Entry 4X0K (X-ray diffraction, 2.04 A resolution); this record covers chains H and L.

== Chain H ==
Protein: Fab fragment heavy chain
Organism: Homo sapiens
Notes: antibody fragment or engineered binder
Sequence (242 residues; each row starts with the number of its first residue; note: 17 numbers in that range are skipped by the numbering (no residue carries them; nothing is unmodelled there); a row labelled like 35A-35B holds insertion residues (35A, then the next letters in order)):
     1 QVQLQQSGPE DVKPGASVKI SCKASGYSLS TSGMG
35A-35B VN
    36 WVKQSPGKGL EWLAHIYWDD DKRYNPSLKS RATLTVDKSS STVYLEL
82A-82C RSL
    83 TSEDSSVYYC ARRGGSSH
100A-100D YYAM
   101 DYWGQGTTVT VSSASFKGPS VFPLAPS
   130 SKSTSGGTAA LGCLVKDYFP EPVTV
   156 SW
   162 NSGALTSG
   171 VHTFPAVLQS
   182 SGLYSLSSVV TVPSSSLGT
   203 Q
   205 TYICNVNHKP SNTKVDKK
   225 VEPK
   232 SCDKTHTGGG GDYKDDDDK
Not modelled in the structure: 130-134, 243-250
Disulfides: Cys22-Cys92, Cys142-Cys208

== Chain L ==
Protein: Fab fragment light chain
Organism: Homo sapiens
Notes: antibody fragment or engineered binder
Sequence (234 residues; numbered 0 to 228 plus 5 insertion-coded residues; the number before each row is that of its first residue; a row labelled like 27A-27E holds insertion residues (27A, then the next letters in order); numbering starts at 0):
     0 KDIVMTQTPS SLPVSLGDQA SISCRSSQ
27A-27E SIVHS
    28 NGNTYLEWYL QKPGQSPKLL IYKVSNRFSG VPDRFSGSGS GTDFTLKISR VEAEDLGIYY
    88 CFQGSLVPPT FGAGTKLELK RGAAAPSVFI FPPSDEQLKS GTASVVCLLN NFYPREAKVQ
   148 WKVDNALQSG NSQESVTEQD SKDSTYSLSS TLTLSKADYE KHKVYACEVT HQGLSSPVTK
   208 SFNRGECGGG GHHHHHHHHH H
Not modelled in the structure: 215-218, 225-228
Disulfides: Cys23-Cys88, Cys134-Cys194

== Chain H / chain L interface ==
Contacting residue pairs (84; chain H residue first):
  Val37(H) with Phe98(L), hydrophobic
  Gln39(H) with Gln38(L), hydrogen bond; Tyr87(L), hydrogen bond
  Leu45(H) with Tyr87(L), hydrophobic; Phe98(L)
  Trp47(H) with Pro95(L), hydrophobic; Pro96(L)
  Tyr91(H) with Gln38(L), hydrogen bond; Gln42(L); Ser43(L)
  Ser99(H) with Tyr49(L)
  His100(H) with Tyr49(L); Phe55(L)
  Tyr100A(H) with Asn30(L); Tyr32(L); Glu34(L); Tyr49(L), hydrophobic; Lys50(L)
  Ala100C(H) with Glu34(L); Tyr36(L); Leu46(L), hydrophobic; Tyr49(L), hydrophobic
  Met100D(H) with Glu34(L); Tyr36(L), hydrogen bond (backbone-side chain); Leu46(L); Phe89(L), hydrophobic; Phe98(L), hydrophobic
  Asp101(H) with Phe55(L)
  Trp103(H) with Tyr36(L); Pro44(L)
  Gly104(H) with Ser43(L), hydrogen bond (backbone-side chain)
  Gln105(H) with Ser43(L)
  Phe122(H) with Ser121(L); Gln124(L)
  Pro123(H) with Ser121(L); Glu123(L)
  Leu124(H) with Phe118(L), hydrophobic; Val133(L), hydrophobic
  Ala125(H) with Phe118(L)
  Ala139(H) with Phe116(L), hydrophobic; Phe118(L)
  Leu143(H) with Ser131(L)
  Lys145(H) with Gln124(L); Ser131(L)
  His172(H) with Asn137(L), hydrogen bond; Asn138(L); Ser174(L), hydrogen bond
  Phe174(H) with Leu135(L), hydrophobic; Ser162(L); Thr164(L); Ser174(L); Leu175(L); Ser176(L)
  Pro175(H) with Ser162(L), hydrogen bond (backbone-side chain); Val163(L)
  Val177(H) with Gln160(L); Glu161(L)
  Leu178(H) with Gln160(L), hydrogen bond (backbone-side chain)
  Gln179(H) with Gln160(L)
  Val190(H) with Leu135(L), hydrophobic
  Thr192(H) with Asn137(L)
  Lys221(H) with Glu123(L), salt bridge
  Cys233(H) with Cys214(L), hydrogen bond
  Asp234(H) with Cys214(L)
  Lys235(H) with Glu213(L), salt bridge; Cys214(L), hydrogen bond (backbone-backbone); His219(L), hydrogen bond
  Thr236(H) with Ile117(L); Ser208(L)
  His237(H) with Thr206(L); Lys207(L); Ser208(L), hydrogen bond (backbone-backbone)
  Thr238(H) with Thr206(L); Lys207(L), hydrogen bond
  Gly239(H) with Val205(L); Thr206(L), hydrogen bond (backbone-backbone)
  Gly240(H) with Pro204(L)
  Gly241(H) with Ser202(L), hydrogen bond (backbone-side chain); Ser203(L), hydrogen bond (backbone-side chain); Pro204(L), hydrogen bond (backbone-backbone); Val205(L)
  Gly242(H) with Leu201(L); Ser202(L); Ser203(L)
Other interface residues (no listed pair), chain H (49 interface residues in all): Gly44, Glu46, Asn60, Tyr100B, Gly106, Thr137, Leu140, Thr173, Ser188
Other interface residues (no listed pair), chain L (51 interface residues in all): Val94, Thr129, Gly200, Phe209

== In short ==
The interface between chain H and chain L involves 49 residues on one side and 51 on the other; the contacts
include 18 hydrogen bonds and 2 salt bridges. Among the polar pairs are Lys221(H)-Glu123(L),
Lys235(H)-Glu213(L) and Gln39(H)-Gln38(L).
Chain H is Fab fragment heavy chain and chain L is Fab fragment light chain, both from Homo sapiens; the
structure, Engineered Fab fragment specific for EYMPME (EE) peptide, was determined by X-ray diffraction.
